PDB entry 7MXU | X-ray diffraction, 3.04 A resolution | chains Z and A of the 3 polymer chains in the assembly

[Chain Z]
Name: Exonuclease 1
From: Homo sapiens
Notes: EC 3.1.-.-
UniProt: Q9UQ84 (EXO1_HUMAN); residue numbers follow UniProt; this construct covers 1-352
Chain sequence (358 residues; each row starts with the number of its first residue):
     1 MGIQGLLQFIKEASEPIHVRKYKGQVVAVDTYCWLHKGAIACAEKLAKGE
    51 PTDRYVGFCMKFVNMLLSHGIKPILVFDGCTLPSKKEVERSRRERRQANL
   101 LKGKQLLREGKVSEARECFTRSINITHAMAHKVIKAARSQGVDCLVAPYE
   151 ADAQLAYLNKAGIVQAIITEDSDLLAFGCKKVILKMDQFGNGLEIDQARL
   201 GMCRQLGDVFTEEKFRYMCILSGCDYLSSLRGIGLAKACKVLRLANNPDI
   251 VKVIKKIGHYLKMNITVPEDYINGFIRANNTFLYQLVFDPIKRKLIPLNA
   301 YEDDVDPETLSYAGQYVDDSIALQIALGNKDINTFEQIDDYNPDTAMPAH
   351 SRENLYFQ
Not modelled in the structure: 1, 347-354, 358
Differences from the reference sequence: expression tag (353-358)
Ion coordination: Mn2+ site 1: Asp152 (shared with 1 residue of chain B); Mn2+ site 2: Asp152, Asp171, Asp173 (shared with 1 residue of chain B); Mn2+ site 3: Asp173, Asp225 (shared with 1 residue of chain B); Na+: Ser222, Ser229, Ile233 (shared with DT4(A) of chain A)
UniProt features mapped onto this chain:
  - binding site (Mg(2+)): Asp30, Asp78, Glu150, Asp152, Asp171, Asp173, Asp225, Asp270

[Chain A]
Molecule: 13-nt DNA strand
Sequence (13 nucleotides; each row starts with the number of its first residue):
     1 CGCTAGTCGACAT
Not modelled in the structure: 13
Ion coordination: Na+: DT4 (shared with Ser222(Z), Ser229(Z), Ile233(Z) of chain Z)

[Chain Z / chain A interface]
Pairs across the interface (23; chain Z residue first):
  Lys37(Z) - DC11(A)  sugar contact
  Ile40(Z) - DA10(A)  base contact
  Ile40(Z) - DC11(A)  base contact
  Ala41(Z) - DC11(A)  phosphate contact
  Phe58(Z) - DC11(A)  sugar contact
  Phe58(Z) - DA12(A)  phosphate contact
  Glu117(Z) - DG9(A)  phosphate contact
  Thr120(Z) - DA10(A)  base contact
  Arg121(Z) - DC8(A)  base contact
  Arg121(Z) - DG9(A)  hydrogen bond to the base
  Arg121(Z) - DA10(A)  base contact
  Leu230(Z) - DT4(A)  phosphate contact
  Arg231(Z) - DT4(A)  phosphate contact
  Arg231(Z) - DA5(A)  salt bridge to the phosphate
  Gly232(Z) - DC3(A)  sugar contact
  Gly232(Z) - DT4(A)  hydrogen bond to the phosphate
  Ile233(Z) - DT4(A)  hydrogen bond to the phosphate
  Gly234(Z) - DC3(A)  hydrogen bond to the phosphate
  Leu235(Z) - DC3(A)  phosphate contact
  Ala236(Z) - DG2(A)  sugar contact
  Ala236(Z) - DC3(A)  hydrogen bond to the phosphate
  Lys237(Z) - DG2(A)  phosphate contact
  Lys237(Z) - DC3(A)  hydrogen bond to the phosphate
Other interface residues (no listed pair), chain Z (19 interface residues in all): Arg54, Lys61, Gln205, Ser229

[Summary]
The interface between chain Z and chain A involves 19 residues on one side and 9 on the other; the contacts
include 6 hydrogen bonds and 1 salt bridge. Polar contacts include Arg121(Z)-DG9(A), Gly232(Z)-DT4(A) and
Ile233(Z)-DT4(A).
Here chain Z is Exonuclease 1 (Homo sapiens) and chain A is a 13-nt DNA strand. Entry 7MXU (Crystal structure
of human exonuclease 1 Exo1 (WT) in complex with 5' flap DNA (cf2)) was determined by X-ray diffraction.
